Entry 5AF9 (X-ray diffraction, 1.18 A resolution); this record covers chains H and I of the 3 polymer chains in the assembly.

[Chain H]
Molecule: Thrombin heavy chain
Organism: Homo sapiens
Notes: EC 3.4.21.5; fragment: thrombin heavy chain
Reference sequence: P00734 (THRB_HUMAN); the construct lacks a stretch of the UniProt sequence and is renumbered around it, so the offset changes along the chain: 16-36 = UniProt 364-384; 37-60 = UniProt 386-409; 61-77 = UniProt 419-435; 78-97 = UniProt 437-456; 7 more segments
Amino-acid sequence (258 residues; each row starts with the number of its first residue; note: 1 number in that range is skipped by the numbering (no residue carries it; nothing is unmodelled there); a row labelled like 60A-60I holds insertion residues (60A, then the next letters in order)):
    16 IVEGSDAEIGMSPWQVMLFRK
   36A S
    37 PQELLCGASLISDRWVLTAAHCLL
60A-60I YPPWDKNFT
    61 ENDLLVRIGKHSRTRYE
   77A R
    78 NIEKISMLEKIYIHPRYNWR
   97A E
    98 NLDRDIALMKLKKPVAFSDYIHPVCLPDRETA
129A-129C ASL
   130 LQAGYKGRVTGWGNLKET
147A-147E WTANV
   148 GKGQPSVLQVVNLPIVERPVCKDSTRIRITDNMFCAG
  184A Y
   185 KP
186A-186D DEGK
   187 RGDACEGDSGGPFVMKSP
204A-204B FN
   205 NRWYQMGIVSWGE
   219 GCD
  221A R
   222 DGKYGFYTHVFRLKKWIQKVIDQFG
Unresolved in the structure: 147A-147E, 148-149, 246
Disulfides: Cys42-Cys58, Cys168-Cys182, Cys191-Cys220
Glycans and other covalent adducts: N-acetylglucosamine (NAG) linked to Asn60G
Ion coordination: Na+ site 1: Lys169, Thr172; Na+ site 2: Arg221A, Lys224
Residues lining bound ligands: 4-methoxy-N-(pyridin-2-yl)benzamide (SJR): Glu146, Asp189, Ala190, Cys191, Glu192, Ser195, Val213, Ser214, Trp215, Gly216, Glu217, Gly219, Cys220, Gly226, Phe227, Tyr228
UniProt features mapped onto this chain:
  - region: Ala183 to Val200 (High affinity receptor-binding region which is also known as the TP508 peptide)
  - active site (Charge relay system): His57, Asp102, Ser195
  - glycosylation: Asn60G (N-linked (GlcNAc...) (complex) asparagine)

[Chain I]
Molecule: Hirudin variant-2
Reference sequence: P09945 (HIRV2_HIRME); residues 517-528 here correspond to UniProt positions 61-72 (UniProt number = residue number - 456)
Amino-acid sequence (12 residues; numbered 517 to 528; the number before each row is that of its first residue):
   517 GDFEEIPEEYLQ
Unresolved in the structure: 517
Modified residues: Tyr526 (o-sulfo-l-tyrosine; TYS)
UniProt features mapped onto this chain:
  - region: Asp518 to Gln528 (Interaction with fibrinogen-binding exosite of thrombin)
  - modified residue: Tyr526 (Sulfotyrosine)

[Chain H / chain I interface]
Contacting residue pairs (22):
  Phe34(H) - Phe519(I)  hydrophobic
  Gln38(H) - Phe519(I)
  Gln38(H) - Glu521(I)
  Gln38(H) - Ile522(I)
  Gln38(H) - Leu527(I)
  Leu40(H) - Phe519(I)
  Leu65(H) - Ile522(I)  hydrophobic
  Leu65(H) - Tyr526(I)
  Arg67(H) - Ile522(I)
  Arg73(H) - Phe519(I)
  Thr74(H) - Asp518(I)
  Thr74(H) - Phe519(I)
  Thr74(H) - Glu520(I)  hydrogen bond (backbone-backbone)
  Arg75(H) - Glu520(I)  salt bridge
  Tyr76(H) - Glu520(I)  hydrogen bond (backbone-side chain)
  Tyr76(H) - Glu521(I)
  Tyr76(H) - Pro523(I)
  Tyr76(H) - Tyr526(I)
  Glu80(H) - Tyr526(I)
  Lys81(H) - Tyr526(I)
  Ile82(H) - Ile522(I)  hydrophobic
  Ile82(H) - Tyr526(I)
Interface residues without a listed pair, chain H (16 interface residues in all): Met32, Lys36, Glu39, Met84
Interface residues without a listed pair, chain I (9 interface residues in all): Gln528

[Summary]
16 residues of chain H and 9 residues of chain I are in contact, with 2 hydrogen bonds and 1 salt bridge.
Polar contacts include Arg75(H)-Glu520(I), Tyr76(H)-Glu520(I) and Thr74(H)-Glu520(I). Ligands of chain H:
4-methoxy-N-(pyridin-2-yl)benzamide. N-acetylglucosamine is covalently linked to Asn60G(H).
Chain H is Thrombin heavy chain (Homo sapiens) and chain I is Hirudin variant-2; the structure, Thrombin in
complex with 4-Methoxy-N-(2-pyridinyl)benzamide, was determined by X-ray diffraction together with 4UD9, 4UDW,
4UE7, 4UEH, 5AFY, 5AFZ and 5AHG from the same study.
